Entry 6V13 (X-ray diffraction, 2.75 A resolution); this record covers chains B and E of the 5 polymer chains in the assembly.

== Chain B ==
Name: HLA class II histocompatibility antigen, DRB1-4 beta chain
From: Homo sapiens
UniProt: P13760 (2B14_HUMAN); residues 1-190 here correspond to UniProt positions 30-219 (UniProt number = residue number + 29)
Amino-acid sequence (198 residues; row label = number of the first residue in the row):
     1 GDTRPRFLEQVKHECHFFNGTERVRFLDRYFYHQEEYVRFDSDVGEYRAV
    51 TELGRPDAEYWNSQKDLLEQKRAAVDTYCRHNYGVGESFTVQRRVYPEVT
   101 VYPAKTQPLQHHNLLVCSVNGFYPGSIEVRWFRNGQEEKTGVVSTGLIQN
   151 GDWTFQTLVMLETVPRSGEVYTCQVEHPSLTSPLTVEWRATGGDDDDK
Not modelled in the structure: 1, 105-111, 189-198
Construct notes: expression tag (191-198)
Disulfide bonds: Cys15-Cys79, Cys117-Cys173
Covalent attachments: N-acetylglucosamine (NAG) linked to Asn19

== Chain E ==
Name: G08 TCR beta chain
From: Mus musculus
Amino-acid sequence (241 residues; numbered 3 to 256; 13 numbers in that range are skipped by the numbering (no residue carries them; nothing is unmodelled there); the number before each row is that of its first residue):
     3 AVFQTPNYHVTQVGNEVSFNCKQTLGHDT
    39 MYWYKQDSKKLLKIMFSYNNKQL
    66 IVNETVP
    74 RRFSPQSS
    83 DKAHLNLRIKSVEPEDSAVYLCASSLDWGVNTLYFGAGTRLSVLEDLNKV
   133 FPPEVAVFEPSEAEISHTQKATLVCLATGFFPDHVELSWWVNGKEVHSGV
   183 CTDPQPLKEQPALNDSRYALSSRLRVSATFWQNPRNHFRCQVQFYGLSEN
   233 DEWTQDRAKPVTQIVSAEAWGRAD
Disulfide bonds: Cys23-Cys104, Cys157-Cys222

== Chain B / chain E interface ==
Contacting residue pairs (15; chain B residue first):
  Tyr60(B) - Gly28(E)  hydrogen bond (side chain-backbone)
  Tyr60(B) - Lys84(E)  hydrogen bond
  Gln64(B) - Leu27(E)
  Gln64(B) - Gly28(E)  hydrogen bond (side chain-backbone)
  Gln64(B) - Leu108(E)
  Lys65(B) - Leu27(E)
  Lys65(B) - His29(E)  hydrogen bond (backbone-side chain)
  Lys65(B) - Leu108(E)
  Lys65(B) - Tyr116(E)
  Asp66(B) - Leu108(E)
  Asp66(B) - Thr114(E)
  Asp66(B) - Tyr116(E)  hydrogen bond
  Leu67(B) - Leu108(E)  hydrophobic
  Gln70(B) - Leu108(E)
  Gln70(B) - Asp109(E)  hydrogen bond
Interface residues without a listed pair, chain E (10 interface residues in all): Asp30, Asn113

== Overview ==
6 residues of chain B and 10 residues of chain E are in contact; the contacts include 6 hydrogen bonds. Polar
pairs include Tyr60(B)-Gly28(E), Tyr60(B)-Lys84(E) and Gln64(B)-Gly28(E). Covalently linked
N-acetylglucosamine: at Asn19(B).
Chain B is HLA class II histocompatibility antigen, DRB1-4 beta chain (Homo sapiens) and chain E is G08 TCR
beta chain (Mus musculus); the structure, immune receptor complex, was determined by X-ray diffraction,
deposited together with 6V0Y, 6V15, 6V18, 6V19 and 6V1A.
